1S6B - chains A and B; structure by X-ray diffraction, 1.60 A resolution.

== Chain A ==
Name: Phospholipase A2 isoform 1
Source organism: Naja sagittifera
Notes: EC 3.1.1.4
Reference sequence: P60043 (PA21B_NAJSG); the author numbering skips numbers that UniProt does not, so the offset changes along the chain: 1-15 = UniProt 8-22; 17-120 = UniProt 23-126
Amino-acid sequence (119 residues; each row starts with the number of its first residue; note: 1 number in that range is skipped by the numbering (no residue carries it; nothing is unmodelled there)):
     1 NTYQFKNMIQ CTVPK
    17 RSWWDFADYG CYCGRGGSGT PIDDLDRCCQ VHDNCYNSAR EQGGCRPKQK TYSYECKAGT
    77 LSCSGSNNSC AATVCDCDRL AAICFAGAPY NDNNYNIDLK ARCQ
Cystine bridges: Cys-11/Cys-72, Cys-27/Cys-119, Cys-29/Cys-45, Cys-44/Cys-100, Cys-51/Cys-93, Cys-61/Cys-86, Cys-79/Cys-91
Bound ions: Ca2+: Asp-24, Asn-112 (shared with Asp-24(B), Asn-112(B) of chain B)

== Chain B ==
Name: Phospholipase A2 isoform 2
Source organism: Naja sagittifera
Notes: EC 3.1.1.4
Reference sequence: P60044 (PA22_NAJSG); the author numbering skips numbers that UniProt does not, so the offset changes along the chain: 1-15 = UniProt 8-22; 17-120 = UniProt 23-126
Amino-acid sequence (119 residues; each row starts with the number of its first residue; note: 1 number in that range is skipped by the numbering (no residue carries it; nothing is unmodelled there)):
     1 NRWQFKNMIS CTVPS
    17 RSWWDFADYG CYCGRGGSGT PVDDLDRCCQ VHDNCYNEAE KISGCNPRFR TYSYECTAGT
    77 LTCTGRNNAC AASVCDCDRL AAICFAGAPY NDNNYNIDLQ ARCN
Cystine bridges: Cys-11/Cys-72, Cys-27/Cys-119, Cys-29/Cys-45, Cys-44/Cys-100, Cys-51/Cys-93, Cys-61/Cys-86, Cys-79/Cys-91
Bound ions: Ca2+ site 1: Asp-24, Asn-112 (shared with Asp-24(A), Asn-112(A) of chain A); Ca2+ site 2: Tyr-28, Gly-30, Gly-32, Asp-49 (together with phosphate ion)

== Chain A / chain B interface ==
Contacting residue pairs (38; chain A residue first):
  Trp-20(A) / Gln-116(B)
  Trp-20(A) / Asn-120(B)
  Asp-24(A) / Asp-24(B)
  Asp-24(A) / Leu-115(B)
  Tyr-28(A) / Arg-31(B)  hydrogen bond (backbone-side chain)
  Gly-30(A) / Arg-31(B)  hydrogen bond (backbone-side chain)
  Arg-31(A) / Ala-23(B)
  Arg-31(A) / Asp-24(B)  salt bridge
  Arg-31(A) / Tyr-25(B)
  Arg-31(A) / Gly-26(B)  hydrogen bond (side chain-backbone)
  Arg-31(A) / Cys-27(B)  hydrogen bond (side chain-backbone)
  Arg-31(A) / Tyr-28(B)
  Arg-31(A) / Cys-29(B)  hydrogen bond (side chain-backbone)
  Arg-31(A) / Gly-30(B)
  Arg-31(A) / Arg-31(B)  hydrogen bond (side chain-backbone)
  Arg-31(A) / Gly-32(B)  hydrogen bond (side chain-backbone)
  Arg-31(A) / Leu-115(B)
  Gly-33(A) / Arg-31(B)
  Ser-34(A) / Trp-20(B)
  Asp-49(A) / Arg-31(B)  salt bridge
  Asn-53(A) / Phe-65(B)
  Arg-56(A) / Asn-62(B)
  Arg-62(A) / Asn-53(B)
  Arg-62(A) / Glu-56(B)  salt bridge
  Asn-112(A) / Asn-112(B)  hydrogen bond
  Asn-112(A) / Ile-113(B)  hydrogen bond (side chain-backbone)
  Ile-113(A) / Asn-112(B)  hydrogen bond (backbone-side chain)
  Asp-114(A) / Tyr-111(B)  hydrogen bond
  Asp-114(A) / Asn-112(B)
  Leu-115(A) / Trp-20(B)  hydrophobic
  Leu-115(A) / Asp-24(B)
  Leu-115(A) / Tyr-111(B)
  Lys-116(A) / Ser-18(B)
  Lys-116(A) / Trp-20(B)
  Lys-116(A) / Asp-21(B)  salt bridge
  Lys-116(A) / Tyr-111(B)  hydrogen bond (backbone-side chain)
  Cys-119(A) / Trp-20(B)
  Gln-120(A) / Trp-20(B)
Interface residues without a listed pair, chain A (20 interface residues in all): Ser-18, Gly-32
Interface residues without a listed pair, chain B (28 interface residues in all): Gly-33, Ser-34, Lys-57, Asp-114, Cys-119

== Overview ==
Chain A and chain B form an interface of 20 and 28 residues respectively; the contacts include 12 hydrogen
bonds and 4 salt bridges. Polar contacts include Arg-31(A)/Asp-24(B), Asp-49(A)/Arg-31(B) and
Arg-62(A)/Glu-56(B). The Ca2+ site 1 is built by Asp-24(A), Asn-112(A), Asp-24(B) and Asn-112(B).
Chain A is Phospholipase A2 isoform 1 and chain B is Phospholipase A2 isoform 2, both from Naja sagittifera;
the structure, X-ray Crystal Structure of a Complex Formed Between Two Homologous Isoforms of Phospholipase A2
from Naja ..., was determined by X-ray diffraction.
